PDB entry 9QLM | solution NMR | chains A and B

== Chain A ==
Protein: Transcription initiation factor TFIID subunit 3
Source organism: Mus musculus
UniProtKB: Q5HZG4 (TAF3_MOUSE); residue numbers follow UniProt; this construct covers 857-924
Chain sequence (75 residues; row label = number of the first residue in the row):
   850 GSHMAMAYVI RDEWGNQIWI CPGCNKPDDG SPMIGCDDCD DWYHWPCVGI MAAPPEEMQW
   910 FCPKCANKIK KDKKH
Differences from the reference sequence: expression tag (850-856)
Metal / ion sites: Zn2+ site 1: Cys870, Cys873, His893, Cys896; Zn2+ site 2: Cys885, Cys888, Cys911, Cys914
Ligand contacts: serotonin (SRO): Pro881, Trp894, Ile899, Met900, Ala901
Curated features (UniProtKB/Swiss-Prot):
  - zinc finger: Ile867 to Lys917 (PHD-type)
Reported in the primary citation:
  - binding site for serotonin: Pro881, Trp894
  - specificity-determining residues: Pro881, Trp894
  - mutagenesis - S880A, A902L: unchanged binding to H3K4me3Q5ser compared to H3K4me3
  - mutagenesis - P881E, P881F: abolished binding to increased affinity towards H3K4me3Q5ser
  - mutagenesis - W894F: abolished binding to preference for the H3Q5ser state
  - mutagenesis - W894I, W894L: unchanged binding to serotonylated peptide
  - mutagenesis - P881E/W894F: abolished binding to preference towards H3K4me3Q5ser
  - mutagenesis - P881E/W894F: decreased stability

== Chain B ==
Protein: Histone H3.1
UniProtKB: P68431 (H31_HUMAN); residues 1-12 here correspond to UniProt positions 2-13 (UniProt number = residue number + 1)
Chain sequence (12 residues; row label = number of the first residue in the row):
     1 ARTKETARKS TG
Covalently attached groups: serotonin (SRO) linked to Glu5
Modified / non-standard residues: Lys4 (N-trimethyllysine; M3L)
Differences from the reference sequence: conflict Glu5 (Gln6 in P68431)
Curated features (UniProtKB/Swiss-Prot):
  - modified residue: Arg2 (Asymmetric dimethylarginine), Thr3 (Phosphothreonine), Lys4 (Allysine), Thr6 (Phosphothreonine), Arg8 (Citrulline), Lys9 (N6,N6,N6-trimethyllysine), Ser10 (ADP-ribosylserine), Thr11 (Phosphothreonine)

== How chain A and chain B interact ==
Pairs across the interface (25):
  Trp868(A) with Lys4(B)
  Asp877(A) with Lys4(B); Thr6(B)
  Gly879(A) with Thr6(B); Ala7(B)
  Ser880(A) with Lys4(B); Thr6(B)
  Pro881(A) with Lys4(B); Glu5(B)
  Met882(A) with Arg2(B); Thr3(B); Lys4(B)
  Ile883(A) with Arg2(B); Thr3(B)
  Gly884(A) with Ala1(B); Arg2(B)
  Asp886(A) with Ala1(B)
  Asp889(A) with Arg2(B)
  Trp891(A) with Arg2(B); Lys4(B)
  Trp894(A) with Thr3(B)
  Pro903(A) with Thr3(B)
  Glu905(A) with Ala1(B)
  Met907(A) with Ala1(B)
  Trp909(A) with Ala1(B)
Other interface residues (no listed pair), chain A (19 interface residues in all): Ala902, Pro904, Gln908
From the paper, about this interface:
  - pairs named by the authors: Trp868(A)-Lys4(B), Asp877(A)-Lys4(B), Met882(A)-Lys4(B), Ile883(A)-Thr3(B) (hydrophobic contact), Asp889(A)-Arg2(B) (hydrogen bond), Trp891(A)-Lys4(B)

== In short ==
Chain A and chain B form an interface of 19 and 7 residues respectively. The authors report contacts between
Trp868(A) and Lys4(B), Asp877(A) and Lys4(B) and Met882(A) and Lys4(B) among others; a hydrophobic contact
between Ile883(A) and Thr3(B); a hydrogen bond between Asp889(A) and Arg2(B). The paper reports a binding site
for serotonin at Pro881(A) and Trp894(A); P881E and P881F of chain A abolish binding to increased affinity
towards H3K4me3Q5ser; 8 substitutions were tested in all.
Here chain A is Transcription initiation factor TFIID subunit 3 (Mus musculus) and chain B is Histone H3.1.
Entry 9QLM (Solution structure of the TAF3-PHD bound to a H3K4me3Q5ser histone tail peptide with a
serotonylated glutamine) was determined by solution NMR.
